8USP - chains A and C of the 6 polymer chains in the assembly; structure by electron microscopy, 3.30 A resolution.

== Chain A (and C) ==
Protein: DNA repair/transcription protein MET18/MMS19
From: Saccharomyces cerevisiae
Notes: chain C of this document is another copy of the same molecule, construct and numbering; everything in this record applies to it too
UniProt: P40469 (MET18_YEAST); residues 1-1032 here = UniProt positions 1-1032
Sequence (1032 residues; numbered 1 to 1032; the number before each row is that of its first residue):
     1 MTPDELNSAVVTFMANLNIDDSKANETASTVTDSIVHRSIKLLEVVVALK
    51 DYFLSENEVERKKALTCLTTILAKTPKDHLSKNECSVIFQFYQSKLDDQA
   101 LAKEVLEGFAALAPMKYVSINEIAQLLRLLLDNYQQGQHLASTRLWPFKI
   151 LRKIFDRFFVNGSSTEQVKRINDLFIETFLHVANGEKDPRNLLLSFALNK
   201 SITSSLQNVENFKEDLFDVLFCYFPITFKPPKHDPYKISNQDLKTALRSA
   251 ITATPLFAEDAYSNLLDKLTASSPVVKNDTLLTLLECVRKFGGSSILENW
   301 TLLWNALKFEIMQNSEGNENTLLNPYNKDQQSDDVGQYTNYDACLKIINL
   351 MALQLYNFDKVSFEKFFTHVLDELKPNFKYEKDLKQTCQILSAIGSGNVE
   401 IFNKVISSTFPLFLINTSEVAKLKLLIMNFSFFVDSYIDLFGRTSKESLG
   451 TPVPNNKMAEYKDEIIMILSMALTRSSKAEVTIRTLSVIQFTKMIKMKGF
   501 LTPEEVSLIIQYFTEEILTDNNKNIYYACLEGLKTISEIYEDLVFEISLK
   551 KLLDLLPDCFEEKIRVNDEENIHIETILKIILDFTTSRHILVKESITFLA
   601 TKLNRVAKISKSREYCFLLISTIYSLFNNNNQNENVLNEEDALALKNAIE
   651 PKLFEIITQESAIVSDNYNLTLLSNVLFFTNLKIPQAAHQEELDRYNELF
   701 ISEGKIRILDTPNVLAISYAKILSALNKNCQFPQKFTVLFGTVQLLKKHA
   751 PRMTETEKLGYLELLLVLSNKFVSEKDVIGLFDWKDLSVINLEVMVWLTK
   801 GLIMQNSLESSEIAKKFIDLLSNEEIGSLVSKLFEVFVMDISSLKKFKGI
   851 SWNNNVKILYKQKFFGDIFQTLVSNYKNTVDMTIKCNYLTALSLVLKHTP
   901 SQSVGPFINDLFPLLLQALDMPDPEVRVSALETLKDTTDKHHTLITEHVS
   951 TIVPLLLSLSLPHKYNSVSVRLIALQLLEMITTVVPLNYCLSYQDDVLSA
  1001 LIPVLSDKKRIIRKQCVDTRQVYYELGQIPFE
Not modelled in the structure: 1-8, 226-241, 315-337, 1030-1032
What the authors report for this chain:
  - mutagenesis - R1010E, R1013A, R1020E: abolished binding to ScCia2
  - mutagenesis - R144A, K187E, F217A, I973A: unchanged binding to ScCia2
  - mutagenesis - R144A, K187E, F217A: decreased binding to ScLeu1
  - mutagenesis - I973A: unchanged binding to ScLeu1
  - self-association interface (contacts with another copy of this molecule): Lys-1008, Lys-1009, Arg-1010, Arg-1013, Lys-1014

== Interface between chain A and chain C ==
Pairs across the interface - 20 pairs, chain A then chain C:
  Glu-210(A) / Ser-851(C)  hydrogen bond (backbone-side chain)
  Asn-211(A) / Gly-849(C)
  Glu-214(A) / Phe-847(C)
  Glu-214(A) / Lys-848(C)
  Glu-214(A) / Gly-849(C)  hydrogen bond (side chain-backbone)
  Glu-214(A) / Ile-850(C)
  Glu-259(A) / Ile-858(C)
  Glu-259(A) / Leu-859(C)
  Ser-263(A) / Leu-859(C)
  Asp-267(A) / Gln-902(C)  hydrogen bond
  Leu-297(A) / Leu-808(C)  hydrophobic
  Glu-298(A) / Lys-863(C)
  Thr-301(A) / Lys-863(C)
  Leu-302(A) / Leu-859(C)  hydrophobic
  Asn-305(A) / Pro-906(C)
  Asn-305(A) / Phe-907(C)
  Phe-309(A) / Gly-905(C)
  Phe-309(A) / Pro-906(C)  hydrophobic
  Phe-309(A) / Lys-940(C)
  Gln-313(A) / Lys-940(C)  hydrogen bond
Interface residues without a listed pair, chain A (15 interface residues in all): Asn-299, Ala-306
Interface residues without a listed pair, chain C (18 interface residues in all): Asn-806, Lys-846, Lys-857, His-941

== In short ==
15 residues of chain A and 18 residues of chain C are in contact; the contacts include 4 hydrogen bonds. Polar
pairs include Glu-210(A)/Ser-851(C), Glu-214(A)/Gly-849(C) and Asp-267(A)/Gln-902(C). From the paper: R1010E,
R1013A and R1020E of chain A abolish binding to ScCia2; a self-association interface involving Lys-1008(A),
Lys-1009(A) and Arg-1010(A) among others; 7 substitutions were tested in all.
Both chains are DNA repair/transcription protein MET18/MMS19 (Saccharomyces cerevisiae). Entry 8USP
(Structural and biochemical investigations of a HEAT-repeat protein involved in the cytosolic iron-sulfur
cluster assembly pathway) was determined by electron microscopy (same publication as 8USQ).
